Entry 9F9T (electron microscopy, 2.31 A resolution); this record covers chains I and J of the 28 polymer chains in the assembly.

== Chain I ==
Molecule: Proteasome subunit beta
From: Trypanosoma cruzi
Reference sequence: V5BCU3 (V5BCU3_TRYCR); residue numbers follow UniProt; this construct covers 1-292
Sequence (292 residues; numbered 1 to 292; the number before each row is that of its first residue):
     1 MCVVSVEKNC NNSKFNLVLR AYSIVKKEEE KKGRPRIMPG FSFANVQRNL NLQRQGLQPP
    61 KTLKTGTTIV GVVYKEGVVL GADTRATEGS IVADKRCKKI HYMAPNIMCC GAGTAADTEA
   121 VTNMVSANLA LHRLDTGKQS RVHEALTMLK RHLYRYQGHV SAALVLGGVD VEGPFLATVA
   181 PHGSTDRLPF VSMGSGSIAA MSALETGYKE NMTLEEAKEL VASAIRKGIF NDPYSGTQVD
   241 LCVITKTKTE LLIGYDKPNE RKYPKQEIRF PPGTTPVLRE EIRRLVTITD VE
Not modelled in the structure: 1-66, 286-292

== Chain J ==
Molecule: Putative proteasome beta 3 subunit
From: Trypanosoma cruzi
Reference sequence: A0A2V2UWV1 (A0A2V2UWV1_TRYCR); residue numbers follow UniProt; this construct covers 1-205
Sequence (205 residues; each row starts with the number of its first residue):
     1 MSILTYSGGS CLAMAGDGCF VIVSDNRLGE QLKTISMEVP KLHVINESIV LGLTGLRTDQ
    61 QTFSEKVRFR NELYKLREER EIGGKAFAAL VSSMLYEARF GPWFVEPVIA SIDKRTGEVY
   121 LCAMDLIGAP CEPEDYVCAG TCAESLHGMC EALWRPGLGP EELFEVAAQA MLSACDRDSL
   181 SGYGAVAAIV TRDKMTTRLI NGRKD
Not modelled in the structure: 1

== How chain I and chain J interact ==
Pairs across the interface - 57 pairs, chain I then chain J:
  E88(I) with H147(J), salt bridge
  I91(I) with E144(J); H147(J)
  A93(I) with C131(J)
  D94(I) with C131(J); P133(J)
  A116(I) with Y96(J); I127(J), hydrophobic; A129(J)
  D117(I) with Y96(J), hydrogen bond; R99(J), salt bridge
  E119(I) with P130(J)
  A120(I) with Y96(J)
  H159(I) with R99(J), hydrogen bond (backbone-side chain); F100(J)
  K265(I) with E151(J); W154(J), hydrogen bond (side chain-backbone)
  E267(I) with R155(J)
  I268(I) with A152(J); R155(J), hydrogen bond (backbone-side chain)
  R269(I) with R155(J)
  F270(I) with L153(J), hydrophobic; E165(J); Q169(J)
  P272(I) with E165(J)
  G273(I) with E165(J), hydrogen bond (backbone-side chain)
  T274(I) with E165(J), hydrogen bond (backbone-side chain); Q169(J)
  T275(I) with E165(J), hydrogen bond; A168(J); Q169(J), hydrogen bond; I200(J)
  P276(I) with I200(J); N201(J), hydrogen bond (backbone-backbone)
  V277(I) with F164(J), hydrophobic; R198(J); L199(J)
  L278(I) with L199(J), hydrogen bond (backbone-backbone); N201(J)
  R279(I) with R198(J); L199(J), hydrogen bond (backbone-backbone)
  E280(I) with T197(J); R198(J), salt bridge
  E281(I) with T196(J); T197(J), hydrogen bond (backbone-backbone)
  I282(I) with K194(J); M195(J); T196(J)
  R283(I) with E47(J); K194(J); M195(J), hydrogen bond (backbone-backbone)
  R284(I) with D193(J); K194(J)
  L285(I) with E47(J); R192(J); D193(J), hydrogen bond (backbone-backbone); K194(J)
Other interface residues (no listed pair), chain I (35 interface residues in all): V92, K95, T114, A115, Y156, V160, R261
Other interface residues (no listed pair), chain J (37 interface residues in all): V44, E132, E161, E162, V166, L172, T191

== Overview ==
35 residues of chain I face 37 of chain J across their interface, with 14 hydrogen bonds and 3 salt bridges.
Polar pairs include E88(I)-H147(J), D117(I)-R99(J) and E280(I)-R198(J).
Here chain I is Proteasome subunit beta and chain J is Putative proteasome beta 3 subunit, both from
Trypanosoma cruzi. Entry 9F9T (CryoEM structure of native Trypanosoma cruzi apo proteasome 20S subunit) was
determined by electron microscopy, deposited together with 9F9P.
